Entry 8XQB (electron microscopy, 4.07 A resolution (low resolution: residue-level contacts below are approximate; hydrogen-bond / salt-bridge calls are withheld)); this record covers chains A1 and H1 of the 71 polymer chains in the assembly.

[Chain A1]
Name: Major capsid protein
Organism: Escherichia phage Lambda
UniProt: P03713 (CAPSD_LAMBD); residue numbers follow UniProt; this construct covers 1-341
Sequence (341 residues; each row starts with the number of its first residue):
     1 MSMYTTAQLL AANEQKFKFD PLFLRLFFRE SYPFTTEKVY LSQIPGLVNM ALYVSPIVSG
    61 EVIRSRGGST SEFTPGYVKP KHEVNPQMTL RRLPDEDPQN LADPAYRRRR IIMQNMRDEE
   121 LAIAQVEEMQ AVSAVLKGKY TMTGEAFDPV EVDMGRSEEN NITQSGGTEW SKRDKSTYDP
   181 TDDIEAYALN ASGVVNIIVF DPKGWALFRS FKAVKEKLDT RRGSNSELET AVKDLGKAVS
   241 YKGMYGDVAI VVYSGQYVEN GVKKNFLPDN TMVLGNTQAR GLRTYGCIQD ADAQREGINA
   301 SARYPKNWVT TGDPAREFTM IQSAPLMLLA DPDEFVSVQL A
Disordered / not traced: 1-2

[Chain H1]
Name: Capsid decoration protein
Organism: Escherichia phage Lambda
UniProt: P03712 (DECO_LAMBD); residue numbers follow UniProt; this construct covers 1-110
Sequence (110 residues; numbered 1 to 110; the number before each row is that of its first residue):
     1 MTSKETFTHY QPQGNSDPAH TATAPGGLSA KAPAMTPLML DTSSRKLVAW DGTTDGAAVG
    61 ILAVAADQTS TTLTFYKSGT FRYEDVLWPE AASDETKKRT AFAGTAISIV
Disordered / not traced: 1

[Chain A1 / chain H1 interface]
Contacting residue pairs (31; chain A1 residue first):
  Y40(A1) - E5(H1)
  S59(A1) - N15(H1)
  G60(A1) - N15(H1)
  E61(A1) - G14(H1)
  V62(A1) - Q13(H1)
  V62(A1) - G14(H1)
  V62(A1) - N15(H1)
  V62(A1) - R82(H1)
  I63(A1) - Q11(H1)
  R64(A1) - H9(H1)
  R64(A1) - Q11(H1)
  R64(A1) - R82(H1)
  R64(A1) - D85(H1)
  S65(A1) - H9(H1)
  S65(A1) - Q11(H1)
  R66(A1) - H9(H1)
  G67(A1) - F7(H1)
  G68(A1) - T6(H1)
  G68(A1) - F7(H1)
  S69(A1) - K4(H1)
  S69(A1) - E5(H1)
  T70(A1) - S3(H1)
  T70(A1) - K4(H1)
  T70(A1) - E5(H1)
  S71(A1) - S3(H1)
  S71(A1) - K4(H1)
  S71(A1) - E5(H1)
  E72(A1) - T2(H1)
  E72(A1) - S3(H1)
  F73(A1) - T2(H1)
  E151(A1) - T2(H1)
Also at the interface, not in a pair above, chain A1 (18 interface residues in all): L41
Also at the interface, not in a pair above, chain H1 (15 interface residues in all): Y10, S16

[Summary]
Chain A1 and chain H1 form an interface of 18 and 15 residues respectively.
Here chain A1 is Major capsid protein and chain H1 is Capsid decoration protein, both from Escherichia phage
Lambda. Entry 8XQB (Mature virion portal vertex of bacteriophage lambda) was determined by electron microscopy
(same publication as 8XOT, 8XOU, 8XOW and 8XPM).
